Entry 1OGT (X-ray diffraction, 1.47 A resolution); this record covers chains A and C of the 3 polymer chains in the assembly.

== Chain A ==
Name: HLA class I histocompatibility antigen
From: Homo sapiens
Notes: fragment: extracellular domain, residues 25-300
Reference sequence: P10318 (1B18_HUMAN); residues 1-276 here correspond to UniProt positions 25-300 (UniProt number = residue number + 24)
Sequence (276 residues; row label = number of the first residue in the row):
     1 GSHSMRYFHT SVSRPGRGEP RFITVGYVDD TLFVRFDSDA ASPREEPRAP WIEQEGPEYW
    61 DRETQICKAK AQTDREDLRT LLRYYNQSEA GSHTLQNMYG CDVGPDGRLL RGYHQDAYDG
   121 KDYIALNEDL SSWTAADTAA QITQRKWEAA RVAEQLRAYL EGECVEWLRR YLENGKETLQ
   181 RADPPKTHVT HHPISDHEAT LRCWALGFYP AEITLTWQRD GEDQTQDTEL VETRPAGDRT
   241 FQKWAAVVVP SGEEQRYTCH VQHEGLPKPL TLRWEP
Cystine bridges: Cys101-Cys164, Cys203-Cys259
Metal / ion sites: Mn2+: His197 (shared with His8(C) of chain C)
Reported in the primary citation:
  - specificity-determining residues: Asp116
  - contacts within the chain: Arg62-Glu163 (water-mediated contact)
  - Mn2+ coordination: His197

== Chain C ==
Name: Vasoactive intestinal polypeptide receptor 1
Reference sequence: P32241 (VIPR_HUMAN); residues 1-9 here correspond to UniProt positions 400-408 (UniProt number = residue number + 399)
Sequence (9 residues; numbered 1 to 9; the number before each row is that of its first residue):
     1 RRKWRRWHL
Metal / ion sites: Mn2+: His8 (shared with His197(A) of chain A)
Reported in the primary citation:
  - conformationally variable residues (side-chain flip): Lys3 to Trp7
  - Mn2+ coordination: His8
  - contacts within the chain: Lys3-Arg6 (hydrogen bond), Lys3-Arg5 (hydrogen bond), Lys3-Trp4 (hydrogen bond), Trp4-Arg6 (hydrogen bond)

== Chain A / chain C interface ==
Pairs across the interface (55; chain A residue first):
  Tyr7(A) - Arg1(C)  hydrogen bond (side chain-backbone)
  Tyr7(A) - Arg2(C)
  His9(A) - Arg2(C)  hydrogen bond
  Thr24(A) - Arg2(C)  hydrogen bond
  Glu45(A) - Arg2(C)  salt bridge
  Tyr59(A) - Arg1(C)
  Arg62(A) - Arg1(C)
  Arg62(A) - Arg2(C)  hydrogen bond (side chain-backbone)
  Arg62(A) - Trp4(C)
  Glu63(A) - Arg1(C)
  Glu63(A) - Arg2(C)  salt bridge
  Gln65(A) - Trp4(C)
  Ile66(A) - Arg2(C)
  Ile66(A) - Lys3(C)
  Ile66(A) - Trp4(C)  hydrophobic
  Ile66(A) - Arg6(C)  hydrogen bond (backbone-side chain)
  Cys67(A) - Arg2(C)
  Ala69(A) - Trp4(C)
  Ala69(A) - Arg6(C)
  Lys70(A) - Arg5(C)
  Lys70(A) - Arg6(C)
  Thr73(A) - Arg6(C)
  Thr73(A) - Trp7(C)
  Thr73(A) - His8(C)
  Glu76(A) - His8(C)  salt bridge
  Asp77(A) - His8(C)  salt bridge
  Asp77(A) - Leu9(C)  hydrogen bond (side chain-backbone)
  Thr80(A) - Leu9(C)
  Leu81(A) - Leu9(C)  hydrophobic
  Tyr84(A) - Leu9(C)  hydrogen bond (side chain-backbone)
  Leu95(A) - Leu9(C)  hydrophobic
  Asn97(A) - Arg5(C)
  Tyr99(A) - Arg2(C)
  Tyr99(A) - Lys3(C)  hydrogen bond (side chain-backbone)
  His114(A) - Lys3(C)
  His114(A) - Arg5(C)
  His114(A) - Trp7(C)
  Asp116(A) - Arg5(C)  salt bridge
  Thr143(A) - Leu9(C)  hydrogen bond (side chain-backbone)
  Lys146(A) - Leu9(C)  hydrogen bond (side chain-backbone)
  Trp147(A) - Arg5(C)
  Trp147(A) - Trp7(C)
  Trp147(A) - His8(C)  hydrogen bond (side chain-backbone)
  Trp147(A) - Leu9(C)  hydrophobic
  Val152(A) - Trp7(C)  hydrophobic
  Gln155(A) - Arg5(C)  hydrogen bond
  Gln155(A) - Trp7(C)
  Leu156(A) - Lys3(C)
  Leu156(A) - Trp7(C)  hydrophobic
  Tyr159(A) - Arg1(C)  hydrogen bond (side chain-backbone)
  Tyr159(A) - Arg2(C)
  Tyr159(A) - Lys3(C)
  Glu163(A) - Arg1(C)  salt bridge
  Trp167(A) - Arg1(C)
  Tyr171(A) - Arg1(C)  hydrogen bond (side chain-backbone)
Other interface residues (no listed pair), chain A (38 interface residues in all): Met5, Val25, Gly26, Val34, Tyr123
From the paper, about this interface:
  - specific contacts: Arg1(C)-Arg62(A), Arg1(C)-Trp167(A), Lys3(C)-Tyr99(A) (hydrogen bond), Arg5(C)-Gln155(A) (hydrogen bond), Arg6(C)-Ile66(A) (hydrogen bond), Trp7(C)-Val152(A), Trp7(C)-Leu156(A), Leu9(C)-Tyr84(A) (hydrogen bond), Leu9(C)-Thr143(A) (hydrogen bond), Leu9(C)-Lys146(A), Leu9(C)-Leu81(A) (hydrophobic contact), Leu9(C)-Leu95(A) (hydrophobic contact), Leu9(C)-Tyr123(A) (hydrophobic contact), Leu9(C)-Trp147(A) (hydrophobic contact)

== Overview ==
Chain A and chain C form an interface of 38 and 9 residues respectively; the contacts include 14 hydrogen
bonds and 6 salt bridges. Polar pairs include Glu45(A)-Arg2(C), Glu63(A)-Arg2(C) and Glu76(A)-His8(C). The
authors report contacts between Arg1(C) and Arg62(A), Arg1(C) and Trp167(A) and Trp7(C) and Val152(A) among
others; hydrogen bonds between Lys3(C) and Tyr99(A), Arg5(C) and Gln155(A) and Arg6(C) and Ile66(A) among
others; hydrophobic contacts between Leu9(C) and Leu81(A), Leu9(C) and Leu95(A) and Leu9(C) and Tyr123(A)
among others. From the paper: Mn2+ coordination by His197(A) and His8(C); the specificity determinant
Asp116(A).
Here chain A is HLA class I histocompatibility antigen (Homo sapiens) and chain C is Vasoactive intestinal
polypeptide receptor 1. Entry 1OGT (Crystal structure of HLA-B*2705 complexed with the vasoactive intestinal
peptide type 1 receptor (vipr) peptide (residues ...) was determined by X-ray diffraction together with 1OF2
from the same study.
